PDB entry 3T79 | X-ray diffraction, 3.61 A resolution | chains C and A of the 6 polymer chains in the assembly

[Chain C]
Molecule: 15-nt DNA strand
Sequence (15 nucleotides; numbered 1 to 15; the number before each row is that of its first residue):
     1 AAATTTTATA AATTA

[Chain A]
Name: KLLA0E03807p
Source organism: Kluyveromyces lactis
Notes: fragment: DNA binding domain (residues 1-402)
UniProtKB: Q6CPM4 (Q6CPM4_KLULA); residue numbers follow UniProt; this construct covers 1-402
Sequence (402 residues; numbered 1 to 402; the number before each row is that of its first residue):
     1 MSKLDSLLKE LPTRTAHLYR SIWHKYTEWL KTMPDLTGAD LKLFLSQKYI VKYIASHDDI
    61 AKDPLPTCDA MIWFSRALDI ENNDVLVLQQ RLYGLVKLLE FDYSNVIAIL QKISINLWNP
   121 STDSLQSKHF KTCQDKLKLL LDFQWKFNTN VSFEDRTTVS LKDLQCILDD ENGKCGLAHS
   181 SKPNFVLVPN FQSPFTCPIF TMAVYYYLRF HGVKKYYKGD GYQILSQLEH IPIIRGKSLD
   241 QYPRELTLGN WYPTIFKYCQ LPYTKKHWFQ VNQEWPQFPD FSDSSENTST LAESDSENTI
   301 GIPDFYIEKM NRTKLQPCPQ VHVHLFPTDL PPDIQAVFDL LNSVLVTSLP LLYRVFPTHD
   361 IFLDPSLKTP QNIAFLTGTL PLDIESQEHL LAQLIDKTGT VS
Disordered / not traced: 36-39, 283-292

[How chain C and chain A interact]
Contacting residue pairs - 13 pairs, chain C then chain A:
  DT4(C) - Lys128(A)  salt bridge to the phosphate
  DT4(C) - Lys237(A)  base contact
  DT5(C) - His129(A)  phosphate contact
  DT5(C) - Lys237(A)  hydrogen bond to the base
  DT5(C) - Thr247(A)  sugar contact
  DT5(C) - Trp251(A)  phosphate contact
  DT6(C) - Gly236(A)  phosphate contact
  DT6(C) - Lys237(A)  hydrogen bond to the phosphate
  DT6(C) - Pro243(A)  phosphate contact
  DT6(C) - Arg244(A)  hydrogen bond to the phosphate
  DT6(C) - Thr247(A)  phosphate contact
  DT7(C) - Arg244(A)  salt bridge to the phosphate
  DT7(C) - Leu246(A)  base contact
Also at the interface, not in a pair above, chain C (5 interface residues in all): DA3
Also at the interface, not in a pair above, chain A (10 interface residues in all): Tyr242

[In short]
5 residues of chain C face 10 of chain A across their interface; the contacts include 3 hydrogen bonds and 2
salt bridges. Polar pairs include DT5(C)-Lys237(A), DT6(C)-Lys237(A) and DT6(C)-Arg244(A).
Here chain C is a 15-nt DNA strand and chain A is KLLA0E03807p (Kluyveromyces lactis). Entry 3T79 (Ndc10: a
platform for inner kinetochore assembly in budding yeast) was determined by X-ray diffraction (same
publication as 3SQI).
